PDB entry 6I0L | X-ray diffraction, 1.40 A resolution | chain A

Chain A:
Molecule: Carbonic anhydrase 1
Organism: Homo sapiens
Notes: EC 4.2.1.1
UniProtKB: P00915 (CAH1_HUMAN); residues 0-260 here correspond to UniProt positions 1-261 (UniProt number = residue number + 1)
Chain sequence (261 residues; numbered 0 to 260; the number before each row is that of its first residue; numbering starts at 0):
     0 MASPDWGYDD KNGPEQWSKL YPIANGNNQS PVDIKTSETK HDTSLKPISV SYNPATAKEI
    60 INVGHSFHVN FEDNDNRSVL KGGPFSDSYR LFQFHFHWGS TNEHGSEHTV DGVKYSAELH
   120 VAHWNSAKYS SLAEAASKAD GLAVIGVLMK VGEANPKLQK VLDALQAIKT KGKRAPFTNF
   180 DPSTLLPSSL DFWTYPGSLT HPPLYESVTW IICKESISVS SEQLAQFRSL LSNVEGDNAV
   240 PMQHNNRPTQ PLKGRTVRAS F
Unresolved in the structure: 0-3
UniProt features mapped onto this chain:
  - active site: H64 (Proton donor/acceptor)
  - binding site (Zn(2+)): H64, H67, H94, H96, H119, H200
  - binding site (substrate): T199, H200
  - modified residue: A1 (N-acetylalanine)
Bound ions: Zn2+: H94, H96, H119 (together with GZH)
Small-molecule neighbours: GZH (1-[4-chloranyl-3-(trifluoromethyl)phenyl]-3-[2-(4-sulfamoylphenyl)ethyl]urea): F91, Q92, H94, H96, E106, H119, A121, V143, S197, L198, T199, H200, W209
From the paper describing this entry:
  - binding site for GZH: A135, T199, Y204

Overview:
Bound to chain A: compound GZH. H94, H96 and H119 coordinate Zn2+. UniProt lists active-site residue H64, 6
Zn2+-binding residues and substrate-binding residues T199 and H200. The paper reports a binding site for GZH
at A135, T199 and Y204.
Chain A is Carbonic anhydrase 1 (Homo sapiens); the structure, Crystal structure of human carbonic anhydrase I
in complex with the 1-[4-chloro-3-(trifluoromethyl)phenyl]-3-[2-(4-sulfamoylphenyl)ethyl]urea inhibitor, was
determined by X-ray diffraction (same publication as 6I0J).
